PDB entry 7BB7 | electron microscopy, 4.40 A resolution (low resolution: residue-level contacts below are approximate; hydrogen-bond / salt-bridge calls are withheld) | chains A and E of the 6 polymer chains in the assembly

Chain A:
Name: Vasopressin V2 receptor
From: Homo sapiens
Reference sequence: P30518 (V2R_HUMAN); the construct has insertions or renumbered stretches relative to UniProt, so the offset changes along the chain: -5 to 22 = UniProt 3-30; 31-371 = UniProt 31-371
Sequence (440 residues; numbered -38 to 401; the number before each row is that of its first residue; numbers below 1 keep their minus sign (Met-38 is residue -38)):
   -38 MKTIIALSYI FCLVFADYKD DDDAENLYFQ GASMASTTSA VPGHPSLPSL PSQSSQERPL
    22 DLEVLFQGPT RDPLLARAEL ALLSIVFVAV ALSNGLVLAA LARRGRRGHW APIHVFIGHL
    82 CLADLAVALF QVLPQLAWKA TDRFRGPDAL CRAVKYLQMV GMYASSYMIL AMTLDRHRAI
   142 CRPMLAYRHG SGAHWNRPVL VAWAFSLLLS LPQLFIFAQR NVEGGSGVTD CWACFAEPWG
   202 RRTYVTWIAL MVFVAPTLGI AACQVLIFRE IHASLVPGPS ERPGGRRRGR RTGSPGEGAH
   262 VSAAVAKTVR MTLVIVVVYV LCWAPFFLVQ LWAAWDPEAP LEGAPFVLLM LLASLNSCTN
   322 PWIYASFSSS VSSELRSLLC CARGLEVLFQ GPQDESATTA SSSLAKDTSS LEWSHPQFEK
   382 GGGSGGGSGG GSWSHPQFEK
Unresolved in the structure: -38 to 30, 143-157, 236-262, 341-401
Differences from the reference sequence: initiating methionine (-38); expression tag (-37 to -6, 372-401); conflict Gln14 (Asn22 in P30518), Leu346 (Arg in P30518), Glu347 (Thr in P30518), Val348 (Pro in P30518), Leu349 (Pro in P30518), Phe350 (Ser in P30518), Gln351 (Leu in P30518), Ala358 (Cys in P30518); insertion (23-30)
UniProt features mapped onto this chain:
  - lipidation (S-palmitoyl cysteine): Cys341, Cys342
Disulfide bonds: Cys112-Cys192
From the paper describing this entry:
  - conformationally variable residues (side-chain flip): Arg137, Phe328
  - binding site for Vasopressin: Met123
  - contacts within the chain: Ile78-Phe328
  - disease-associated variants - V88M, R137H: decreased expression (citing earlier work)
  - disease-associated variants - M272R: decreased localization (citing earlier work)
  - disease-associated variants - R137C, R137L: increased signaling (citing earlier work)

Chain E:
Name: Guanine nucleotide-binding protein G(s) subunit alpha isoforms short
From: Homo sapiens
Reference sequence: P63092 (GNAS2_HUMAN); residues 1-394 here = UniProt positions 1-394
Sequence (394 residues; row label = number of the first residue in the row):
     1 MGCLGNSKTE DQRNEEKAQR EANKKIEKQL QKDKQVYRAT HRLLLLGAGE SGKSTIVKQM
    61 RILHVNGFNG EGGEEDPQAA RSNSDGEKAT KVQDIKNNLK EAIETIVAAM SNLVPPVELA
   121 NPENQFRVDY ILSVMNVPDF DFPPEFYEHA KALWEDEGVR ACYERSNEYQ LIDCAQYFLD
   181 KIDVIKQADY VPSDQDLLRC RVLTSGIFET KFQVDKVNFH MFDVGGQRDE RRKWIQCFND
   241 VTAIIFVVAS SSYNMVIRED NQTNRLQEAL NLFKSIWNNR WLRTISVILF LNKQDLLAEK
   301 VLAGKSKIED YFPEFARYTT PEDATPEPGE DPRVTRAKYF IRDEFLRIST ASGDGRHYCY
   361 PHFTCAVDTE NIRRVFNDCR DIIQRMHLRQ YELL
Unresolved in the structure: 1-10, 47-206, 254-259

Interface between chain A and chain E:
Contacting residue pairs - 41 pairs, chain A then chain E:
  Arg64(A) with Gln390(E)
  Arg67(A) with Arg38(E)
  Gly69(A) with Arg38(E)
  His70(A) with Gln31(E); Gln35(E); Arg38(E)
  Pro73(A) with Arg38(E)
  Ile74(A) with Gln390(E)
  Val76(A) with Arg38(E)
  Met133(A) with Tyr391(E); Leu394(E)
  Asp136(A) with His387(E); Tyr391(E)
  Arg137(A) with Tyr391(E); Leu394(E)
  Ala140(A) with Arg380(E); Ile383(E); Gln384(E); His387(E)
  Ile141(A) with Gln384(E); His387(E); Tyr391(E); Leu394(E)
  Cys142(A) with Arg380(E)
  Arg158(A) with Gln31(E)
  Ile228(A) with Gln384(E); Leu388(E)
  Glu231(A) with Asp381(E); Gln384(E)
  His233(A) with Glu322(E)
  Thr269(A) with Arg385(E)
  Met272(A) with Glu392(E); Leu393(E)
  Thr273(A) with Leu394(E)
  Ile276(A) with Leu393(E); Leu394(E)
  Ser327(A) with Leu393(E)
  Phe328(A) with Tyr391(E); Leu393(E)
  Ser329(A) with Gln390(E); Tyr391(E)
Other interface residues (no listed pair), chain A (29 interface residues in all): Arg65, Arg68, Ala72, Ile78, Arg139
Other interface residues (no listed pair), chain E (19 interface residues in all): His41, Asn239, Met386
From the paper, about this interface:
  - residue pairs: Arg137(A)-Leu394(E)
  - interface residues, chain A: Arg67(A), Gly69(A), His70(A), Phe328(A)
  - interface residues, chain E: Gln31(E), Gln35(E), Arg38(E)

In short:
Chain A and chain E form an interface of 29 and 19 residues respectively. The paper describes a contact
between Arg137(A) and Leu394(E). The paper reports a binding site for Vasopressin at Met123(A); V88M and R137H
of chain A reduce expression; 5 substitutions were tested in all.
Here chain A is Vasopressin V2 receptor and chain E is Guanine nucleotide-binding protein G(s) subunit alpha
isoforms short, both from Homo sapiens. Entry 7BB7 (AVP-V2R-Galphas-beta1-gamma2-Nb35(T state)) was determined
by electron microscopy together with 7BB6 from the same study.
